PDB entry 3SKM | X-ray diffraction, 1.80 A resolution | chains A and B of the 3 polymer chains in the assembly

== Chain A ==
Molecule: HLA class I histocompatibility antigen, B-8 alpha chain
From: Homo sapiens
Notes: fragment: Extracellular domain residues 25-301
UniProtKB: P30460 (1B08_HUMAN); residues 1-276 here correspond to UniProt positions 25-300 (UniProt number = residue number + 24)
Amino-acid sequence (276 residues; row label = number of the first residue in the row):
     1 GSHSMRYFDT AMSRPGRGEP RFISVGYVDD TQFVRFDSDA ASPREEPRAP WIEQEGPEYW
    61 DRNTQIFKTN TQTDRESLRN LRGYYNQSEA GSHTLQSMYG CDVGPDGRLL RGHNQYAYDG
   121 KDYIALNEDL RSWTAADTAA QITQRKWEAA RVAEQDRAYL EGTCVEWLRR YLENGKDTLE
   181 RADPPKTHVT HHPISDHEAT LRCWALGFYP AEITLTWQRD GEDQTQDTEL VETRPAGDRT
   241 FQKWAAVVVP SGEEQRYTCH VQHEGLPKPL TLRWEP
Not modelled in the structure: 42-47
Disulfides: Cys-101/Cys-164, Cys-203/Cys-259

== Chain B ==
Molecule: Beta-2-microglobulin
From: Homo sapiens
UniProtKB: P61769 (B2MG_HUMAN); residues 1-99 here correspond to UniProt positions 21-119 (UniProt number = residue number + 20)
Amino-acid sequence (100 residues; numbered 0 to 99; the number before each row is that of its first residue; numbering starts at 0):
     0 MIQRTPKIQV YSRHPAENGK SNFLNCYVSG FHPSDIEVDL LKNGERIEKV EHSDLSFSKD
    60 WSFYLLYYTE FTPTEKDEYA CRVNHVTLSQ PKIVKWDRDM
Not modelled in the structure: 0
Construct notes: initiating methionine (0)
Swiss-Prot annotation at these positions:
  - modified residue: Gln-2 (Pyrrolidone carboxylic acid)
  - glycosylation: Ile-1 (N-linked (Glc) (glycation) isoleucine), Lys-19 (N-linked (Glc) (glycation) lysine), Lys-41 (N-linked (Glc) (glycation) lysine), Lys-48 (N-linked (Glc) (glycation) lysine), Lys-58 (N-linked (Glc) (glycation) lysine), Lys-91 (N-linked (Glc) (glycation) lysine), Lys-94 (N-linked (Glc) (glycation) lysine)
Disulfides: Cys-25/Cys-80

== Chain A / chain B interface ==
Pairs across the interface (53):
  Phe-8(A) with Ser-55(B); Phe-56(B)
  Asp-9(A) with Phe-56(B)
  Thr-10(A) with Phe-56(B); Phe-62(B)
  Met-12(A) with Ser-33(B); Asp-34(B)
  Val-25(A) with Leu-54(B); Ser-55(B)
  Tyr-27(A) with Ser-55(B); Tyr-63(B), hydrogen bond
  Gln-32(A) with Asp-53(B), hydrogen bond
  Arg-35(A) with Asp-53(B)
  Gln-96(A) with His-31(B), hydrogen bond; Phe-56(B); Trp-60(B), hydrogen bond (side chain-backbone); Phe-62(B)
  Ser-97(A) with Phe-56(B); Trp-60(B)
  Met-98(A) with Phe-56(B), hydrophobic; Lys-58(B); Trp-60(B), hydrophobic
  Gln-115(A) with Trp-60(B)
  Tyr-116(A) with Trp-60(B)
  Ala-117(A) with Trp-60(B), hydrophobic
  Asp-119(A) with His-31(B)
  Gly-120(A) with Arg-3(B), hydrogen bond (backbone-side chain); His-31(B)
  Asp-122(A) with Trp-60(B), hydrogen bond
  His-192(A) with Asp-98(B)
  Arg-202(A) with Asp-98(B), hydrogen bond (side chain-backbone); Met-99(B)
  Trp-204(A) with Asp-98(B); Met-99(B)
  Val-231(A) with Gln-8(B)
  Glu-232(A) with Lys-6(B), salt bridge; Gln-8(B); Tyr-26(B); Ser-28(B), hydrogen bond
  Arg-234(A) with Gln-8(B); Tyr-10(B); Met-99(B), hydrogen bond (side chain-backbone)
  Pro-235(A) with Tyr-10(B), hydrogen bond (backbone-side chain); Asn-24(B); Tyr-26(B)
  Ala-236(A) with Arg-12(B), hydrogen bond (backbone-side chain); Asn-24(B), hydrogen bond (backbone-side chain)
  Gly-237(A) with Arg-12(B); Leu-65(B)
  Gln-242(A) with Tyr-10(B); Ser-11(B), hydrogen bond (side chain-backbone); Arg-12(B), hydrogen bond (side chain-backbone)
  Trp-244(A) with Met-99(B), hydrogen bond (side chain-backbone)
Interface residues without a listed pair, chain A (34 interface residues in all): Arg-21, Ile-23, Thr-94, Leu-206, Thr-233, Asp-238
Interface residues without a listed pair, chain B (27 interface residues in all): Ile-1, His-13, Pro-14, Ser-57

== Overview ==
34 residues of chain A and 27 residues of chain B are in contact, with 15 hydrogen bonds and 1 salt bridge.
Polar pairs include Glu-232(A)/Lys-6(B), Tyr-27(A)/Tyr-63(B) and Gln-32(A)/Asp-53(B).
Here chain A is HLA class I histocompatibility antigen, B-8 alpha chain and chain B is Beta-2-microglobulin,
both from Homo sapiens. Entry 3SKM (Crystal structure of the HLA-B8FLRGRAYVL, mutant G8V of the FLR peptide)
was determined by X-ray diffraction, deposited together with 3SJV, 3SKN and 3SKO.
